Entry 9KEV (electron microscopy, 3.31 A resolution); this record covers chains G and J of the 14 polymer chains in the assembly.

Chain G:
Molecule: Template strand DNA of the promoter
Sequence (108 nucleotides; row label = number of the first residue in the row):
     1 TGCATCCGTG AGTCGAGGGT AATAACGGCC TGTACGCGTC CGTTTCCGGC ACCCCAAATG
    61 AACCGTCCCT GGCTCCAAGG TGAACTCTGG GCGACGAGTG TTCGAGGT
Unresolved in the structure: 15-16, 101-108

Chain J:
Molecule: Possible two component system response transcriptional positive regulator PhoP
Organism: Mycobacterium tuberculosis H37Rv
UniProt: P71814 (P71814_MYCTU); numbering as in UniProt (aligned over 1-247)
Chain sequence (247 residues; numbered 1 to 247; the number before each row is that of its first residue):
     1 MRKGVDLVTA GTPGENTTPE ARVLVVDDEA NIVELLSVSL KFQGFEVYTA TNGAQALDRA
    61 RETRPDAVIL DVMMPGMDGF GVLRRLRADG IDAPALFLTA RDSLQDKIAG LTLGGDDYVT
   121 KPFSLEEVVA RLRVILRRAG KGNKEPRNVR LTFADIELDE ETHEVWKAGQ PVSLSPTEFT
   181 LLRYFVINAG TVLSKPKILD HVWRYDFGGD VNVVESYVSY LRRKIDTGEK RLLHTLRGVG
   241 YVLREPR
Unresolved in the structure: 1-148
What the authors report for this chain:
  - binding site for Template strand DNA of the promoter (chain G): Asn212, Glu215, Ser216, Val218, Ser219, Tyr220, Arg222, Arg223, Thr235, Arg237, Gly238, Tyr241
  - self-association interface (contacts with another copy of this molecule): Glu161, Thr162, His163, Glu164, Pro176

Interface between chain G and chain J:
Pairs across the interface (11; chain G residue first):
  DA34(G) - Gly238(J)  phosphate contact
  DC35(G) - Lys195(J)  salt bridge to the phosphate
  DC35(G) - Glu215(J)  sugar contact
  DC35(G) - Thr235(J)  phosphate contact
  DC35(G) - Gly238(J)  hydrogen bond to the phosphate
  DG36(G) - Glu215(J)  base contact
  DG36(G) - Arg222(J)  salt bridge to the phosphate
  DG36(G) - Thr235(J)  hydrogen bond to the phosphate
  DG36(G) - Tyr241(J)  hydrogen bond to the phosphate
  DC37(G) - Arg223(J)  salt bridge to the phosphate
  DC37(G) - Glu229(J)  phosphate contact
Other interface residues (no listed pair), chain G (5 interface residues in all): DT39
Other interface residues (no listed pair), chain J (12 interface residues in all): Ser219, Tyr220, Leu236, Arg237

Summary:
The interface between chain G and chain J involves 5 residues on one side and 12 on the other, with 3 hydrogen
bonds and 3 salt bridges. Polar contacts include DC35(G)-Gly238(J), DG36(G)-Thr235(J) and DG36(G)-Tyr241(J).
The paper reports a binding site for Template strand DNA of the promoter (chain G) at Asn212(J), Glu215(J) and
Ser216(J) among others; a self-association interface involving Glu161(J), Thr162(J) and His163(J) among
others.
Here chain G is Template strand DNA of the promoter and chain J is Possible two component system response
transcriptional positive regulator PhoP (Mycobacterium tuberculosis H37Rv). Entry 9KEV (Cryo-EM structure of
Mycobacterium tuberculosis transcription activation complex with six PhoP molecules (composite map)) was
determined by electron microscopy, deposited together with 9JI2, 9KET and 9KEU.
